Entry 7VAR (electron microscopy, 2.90 A resolution); this record covers chains G and H of the 12 polymer chains in the assembly.

[Chain G]
Name: V-type ATP synthase subunit D
Organism: Thermus thermophilus HB8
UniProtKB: O87880 (VATD_THET8); numbering as in UniProt (aligned over 1-223)
Sequence (223 residues; each row starts with the number of its first residue):
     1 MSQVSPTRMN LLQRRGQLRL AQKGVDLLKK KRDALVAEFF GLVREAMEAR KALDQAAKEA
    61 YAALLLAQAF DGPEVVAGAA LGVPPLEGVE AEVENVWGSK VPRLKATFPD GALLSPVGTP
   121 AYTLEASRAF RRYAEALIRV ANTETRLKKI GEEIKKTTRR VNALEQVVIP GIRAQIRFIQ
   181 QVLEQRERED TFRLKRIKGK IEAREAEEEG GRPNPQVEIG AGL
Disordered / not traced: 1-3, 210-223

[Chain H]
Name: V-type ATP synthase subunit F
Organism: Thermus thermophilus HB8
UniProtKB: P74903 (VATF_THET8); residue numbers follow UniProt; this construct covers 1-104
Sequence (104 residues; numbered 1 to 104; the number before each row is that of its first residue):
     1 MAVIADPETA QGFRLAGLEG YGASSAEEAQ SLLETLVERG GYALVAVDEA LLPDPERAVE
    61 RLMRGRDLPV LLPIAGLKEA FQGHDVEGYM RELVRKTIGF DIKL

[Interface between chain G and chain H]
Residue-residue contacts (60):
  Phe39(G) - Thr97(H)
  Phe40(G) - Ile102(H)  hydrophobic
  Val43(G) - Arg91(H)
  Ala46(G) - Met90(H)  hydrophobic
  Met47(G) - Met90(H)  hydrophobic
  Met47(G) - Arg91(H)
  Arg50(G) - Pro73(H)  hydrogen bond (side chain-backbone)
  Arg50(G) - Tyr89(H)
  Leu53(G) - Ile74(H)  hydrophobic
  Lys58(G) - Ala80(H)
  Tyr61(G) - Thr9(H)
  Tyr61(G) - Ala75(H)
  Tyr61(G) - Gly76(H)
  Tyr61(G) - Leu77(H)  hydrophobic
  Tyr61(G) - Ala80(H)  hydrophobic
  Tyr61(G) - Phe81(H)  hydrophobic
  Ala62(G) - Phe81(H)
  Leu64(G) - Glu8(H)
  Leu64(G) - Gly12(H)
  Leu64(G) - Leu77(H)  hydrophobic
  Leu65(G) - Phe81(H)  hydrophobic
  Ala77(G) - Gln11(H)
  Ala80(G) - Gln11(H)
  Ala80(G) - Arg14(H)
  Ala80(G) - Leu15(H)
  Val83(G) - Arg14(H)
  Val83(G) - Leu15(H)
  Pro85(G) - Gly17(H)
  Leu86(G) - Met1(H)
  Leu86(G) - Gly17(H)  hydrogen bond (backbone-backbone)
  Leu86(G) - Leu18(H)  hydrophobic
  Glu87(G) - Met1(H)
  Gly88(G) - Met1(H)  hydrogen bond (backbone-side chain)
  Val89(G) - Ala43(H)  hydrophobic
  Ala91(G) - Leu68(H)  hydrophobic
  Pro102(G) - Asp67(H)
  Leu104(G) - Ala43(H)  hydrophobic
  Leu104(G) - Val70(H)  hydrophobic
  Thr123(G) - Leu15(H)
  Ala126(G) - Leu15(H)  hydrophobic
  Ser127(G) - Leu15(H)  hydrogen bond (side chain-backbone)
  Phe130(G) - Thr9(H)
  Phe130(G) - Gly12(H)
  Phe130(G) - Phe13(H)
  Phe130(G) - Ala16(H)  hydrophobic
  Tyr133(G) - Phe13(H)  hydrophobic
  Tyr133(G) - Ile74(H)
  Leu137(G) - Leu44(H)  hydrophobic
  Leu137(G) - Leu72(H)  hydrophobic
  Val140(G) - Leu72(H)  hydrophobic
  Ala141(G) - Leu44(H)  hydrophobic
  Ala141(G) - Val70(H)  hydrophobic
  Glu144(G) - Tyr89(H)  hydrogen bond
  Glu144(G) - Met90(H)
  Glu144(G) - Leu93(H)
  Thr145(G) - Val70(H)
  Lys148(G) - Leu93(H)
  Gly151(G) - Thr97(H)
  Lys155(G) - Lys96(H)
  Lys155(G) - Thr97(H)
Also at the interface, not in a pair above, chain G (44 interface residues in all): Asp54, Ala57, Val76, Ala79, Pro84, Arg131, Ala134, Ile138
Also at the interface, not in a pair above, chain H (36 interface residues in all): Tyr42, Ala46, Val86, Val94, Ile98

[In short]
Chain G and chain H form an interface of 44 and 36 residues respectively; the contacts include 5 hydrogen
bonds. Among the polar pairs are Arg50(G)-Pro73(H), Gly88(G)-Met1(H) and Ser127(G)-Leu15(H).
Here chain G is V-type ATP synthase subunit D and chain H is V-type ATP synthase subunit F, both from Thermus
thermophilus HB8. Entry 7VAR (V1EG domain of V/A-ATPase from Thermus thermophilus at low ATP concentration,
state1-1) was determined by electron microscopy (same publication as 7VAI, 7VAJ, 7VAK, 7VAL, 7VAM, 7VAN and 11
further entries).
